PDB entry 8RED | electron microscopy, 3.90 A resolution | chains N and C of the 9 polymer chains in the assembly

# Chain N
Molecule: 46-nt DNA strand
Source organism: Klebsiella oxytoca
Sequence (46 nucleotides; row label = number of the first residue in the row; note: 8 numbers in that range are skipped by the numbering (no residue carries them; nothing is unmodelled there); numbers below 1 keep their minus sign (DG-29 is residue -29)):
   -29 GCTGGCACGACTTTTGCACTCG
     1 ATATCGCATGCTGTTGCACATTCA

# Chain C
Molecule: DNA-directed RNA polymerase subunit beta
Source organism: Escherichia coli K-12
UniProtKB: P0A8V2 (RPOB_ECOLI); residue numbers follow UniProt; this construct covers 1-1341
Amino-acid sequence (1341 residues; each row starts with the number of its first residue):
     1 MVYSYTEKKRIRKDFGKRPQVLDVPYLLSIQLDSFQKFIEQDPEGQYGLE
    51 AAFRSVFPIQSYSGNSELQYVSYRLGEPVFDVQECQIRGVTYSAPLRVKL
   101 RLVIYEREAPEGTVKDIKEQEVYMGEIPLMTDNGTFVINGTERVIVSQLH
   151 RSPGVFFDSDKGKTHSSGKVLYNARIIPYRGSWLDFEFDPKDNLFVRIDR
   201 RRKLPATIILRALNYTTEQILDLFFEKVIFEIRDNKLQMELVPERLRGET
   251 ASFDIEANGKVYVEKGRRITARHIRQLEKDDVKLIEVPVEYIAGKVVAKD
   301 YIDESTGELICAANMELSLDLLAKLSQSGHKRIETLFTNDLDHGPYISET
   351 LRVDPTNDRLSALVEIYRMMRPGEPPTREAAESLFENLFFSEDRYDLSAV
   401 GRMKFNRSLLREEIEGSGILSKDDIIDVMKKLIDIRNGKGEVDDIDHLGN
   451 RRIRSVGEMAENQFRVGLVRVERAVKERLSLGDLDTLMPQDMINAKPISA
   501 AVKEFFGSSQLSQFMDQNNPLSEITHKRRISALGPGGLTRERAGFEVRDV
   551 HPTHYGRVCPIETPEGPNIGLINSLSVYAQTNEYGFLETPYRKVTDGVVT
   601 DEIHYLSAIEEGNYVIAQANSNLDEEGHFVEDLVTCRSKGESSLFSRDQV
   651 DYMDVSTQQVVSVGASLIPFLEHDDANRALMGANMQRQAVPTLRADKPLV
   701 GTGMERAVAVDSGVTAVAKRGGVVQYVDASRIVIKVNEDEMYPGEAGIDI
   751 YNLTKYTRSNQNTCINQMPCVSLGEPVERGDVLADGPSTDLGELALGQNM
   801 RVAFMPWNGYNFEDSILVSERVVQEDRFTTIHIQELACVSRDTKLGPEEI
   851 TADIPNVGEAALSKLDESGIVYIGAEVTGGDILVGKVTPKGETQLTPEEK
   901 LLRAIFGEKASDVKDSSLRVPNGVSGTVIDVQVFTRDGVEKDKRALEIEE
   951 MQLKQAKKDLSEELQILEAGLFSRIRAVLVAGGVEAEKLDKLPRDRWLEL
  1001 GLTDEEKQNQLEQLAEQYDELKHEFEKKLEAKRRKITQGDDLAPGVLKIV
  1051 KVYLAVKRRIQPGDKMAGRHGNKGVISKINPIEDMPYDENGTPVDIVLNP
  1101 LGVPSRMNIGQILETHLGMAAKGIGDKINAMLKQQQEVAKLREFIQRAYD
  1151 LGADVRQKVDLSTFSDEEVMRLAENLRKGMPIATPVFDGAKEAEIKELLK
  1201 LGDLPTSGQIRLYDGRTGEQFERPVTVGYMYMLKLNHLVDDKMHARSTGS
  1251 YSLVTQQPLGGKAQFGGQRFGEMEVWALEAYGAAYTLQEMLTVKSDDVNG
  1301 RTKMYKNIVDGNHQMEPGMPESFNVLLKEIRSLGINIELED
Curated features (UniProtKB/Swiss-Prot):
  - modified residue (N6-acetyllysine): Lys1022, Lys1200
  - mutagenesis: Ile561 (I561S: Resistant to antibiotics salinamide A and B), Ile569 (I569S: Resistant to antibiotics salinamide A and B), Ala665 (A665E: Resistant to antibiotics salinamide A and B), Asp675 (D675A/G: Resistant to antibiotics salinamide A and B), Asn677 (N677H/K: Resistant to antibiotics salinamide A and B), Leu680 (L680M: Resistant to antibiotics salinamide A and B), Glu813 (E813K: Disrupts the enzyme's active center)

# How chain N and chain C interact
Residue-residue contacts - 14 pairs, chain N then chain C:
  DA1(N) - Arg473(C)  sugar contact
  DT2(N) - Arg394(C)  salt bridge to the phosphate
  DG6(N) - Gly181(C)  base contact
  DG6(N) - Trp183(C)  base contact
  DG6(N) - Asp199(C)  base contact
  DG6(N) - Gly537(C)  phosphate contact
  DG6(N) - Arg542(C)  salt bridge to the phosphate
  DC7(N) - Arg151(C)  hydrogen bond to the base
  DC7(N) - Trp183(C)  base contact
  DC7(N) - Arg200(C)  salt bridge to the phosphate
  DC7(N) - Gly537(C)  base contact
  DC7(N) - Arg542(C)  sugar contact
  DA8(N) - Glu541(C)  base contact
  DA8(N) - Arg542(C)  sugar contact
Also at the interface, not in a pair above, chain N (6 interface residues in all): DC5
Also at the interface, not in a pair above, chain C (13 interface residues in all): Ser182, Pro535, Gly536

# Overview
Chain N and chain C form an interface of 6 and 13 residues respectively, with 1 hydrogen bond and 3 salt
bridges. Polar contacts include DC7(N)-Arg151(C), DT2(N)-Arg394(C) and DG6(N)-Arg542(C). Curated annotation
(UniProt) lists 7 mutagenesis sites on chain C.
Chain N is a 46-nt DNA strand (Klebsiella oxytoca) and chain C is DNA-directed RNA polymerase subunit beta
(Escherichia coli K-12); the structure, Cryo-EM structure of bacterial RNA polymerase-sigma54 initial
transcribing complex - 8nt complex, was determined by electron microscopy together with 8RE4, 8REA, 8REB, 8REC
and 8REE from the same study.
